PDB entry 6UU0 | X-ray diffraction, 3.90 A resolution | chains AAA and BBB of the 9 polymer chains in the assembly

[Chain AAA (and BBB)]
Name: DNA-directed RNA polymerase subunit alpha
Organism: Escherichia coli
Notes: EC 2.7.7.6; chain BBB of this document is another copy of the same molecule, construct and numbering; everything in this record applies to it too
UniProt: A0A377D9Q8 (A0A377D9Q8_ECOLX); numbering as in UniProt (aligned over 1-235)
Chain sequence (242 residues; numbered -6 to 235; the number before each row is that of its first residue; numbers below 1 keep their minus sign (Ala-6 is residue -6)):
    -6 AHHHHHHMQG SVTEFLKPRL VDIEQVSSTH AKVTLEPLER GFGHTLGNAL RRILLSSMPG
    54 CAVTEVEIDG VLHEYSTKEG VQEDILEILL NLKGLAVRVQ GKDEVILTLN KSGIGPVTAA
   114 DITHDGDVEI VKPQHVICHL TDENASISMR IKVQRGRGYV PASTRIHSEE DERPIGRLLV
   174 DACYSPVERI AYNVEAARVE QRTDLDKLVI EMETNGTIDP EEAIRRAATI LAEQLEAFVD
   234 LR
Disordered / not traced: -6 to 5 (chain BBB: -6 to 5, 234-235)
Sequence notes: expression tag (-6 to 0)

[Interface between chain AAA and chain BBB]
Residue-residue contacts - 60 pairs, chain AAA then chain BBB:
  Phe8(AAA) - Glu226(BBB)
  Leu9(AAA) - Gln227(BBB)
  Lys10(AAA) - Glu226(BBB)
  Lys10(AAA) - Gln227(BBB)
  Lys10(AAA) - Glu229(BBB)  salt bridge
  Pro11(AAA) - Gln227(BBB)
  Pro11(AAA) - Ala230(BBB)
  Arg12(AAA) - Ala230(BBB)
  Leu28(AAA) - Phe231(BBB)  hydrophobic
  Leu31(AAA) - Gln227(BBB)
  Glu32(AAA) - Arg150(BBB)  salt bridge
  Arg33(AAA) - Ser49(BBB)
  Gly34(AAA) - Arg45(BBB)  hydrogen bond (backbone-side chain)
  Phe35(AAA) - Ser50(BBB)
  Phe35(AAA) - Ile223(BBB)  hydrophobic
  His37(AAA) - Arg45(BBB)
  Thr38(AAA) - Ala42(BBB)
  Thr38(AAA) - Arg45(BBB)  hydrogen bond
  Leu39(AAA) - Leu224(BBB)  hydrophobic
  Ala42(AAA) - Thr38(BBB)
  Arg45(AAA) - Gly34(BBB)  hydrogen bond (side chain-backbone)
  Arg45(AAA) - His37(BBB)
  Arg45(AAA) - Thr38(BBB)  hydrogen bond
  Ile46(AAA) - Phe35(BBB)  hydrophobic
  Ser49(AAA) - Arg33(BBB)
  Ser50(AAA) - Phe35(BBB)
  Arg150(AAA) - Thr6(BBB)
  Arg150(AAA) - Glu7(BBB)
  Arg150(AAA) - Glu32(BBB)  salt bridge
  Arg218(AAA) - Phe231(BBB)
  Arg218(AAA) - Val232(BBB)
  Arg218(AAA) - Asp233(BBB)
  Ala221(AAA) - Leu228(BBB)  hydrophobic
  Ala221(AAA) - Phe231(BBB)  hydrophobic
  Ala221(AAA) - Asp233(BBB)
  Thr222(AAA) - Asp233(BBB)  hydrogen bond (side chain-backbone)
  Leu224(AAA) - Leu39(BBB)  hydrophobic
  Leu224(AAA) - Leu228(BBB)  hydrophobic
  Ala225(AAA) - Leu228(BBB)  hydrophobic
  Glu226(AAA) - Phe8(BBB)
  Glu226(AAA) - Lys10(BBB)
  Gln227(AAA) - Leu9(BBB)
  Gln227(AAA) - Pro11(BBB)
  Gln227(AAA) - Leu39(BBB)
  Leu228(AAA) - Ala221(BBB)
  Leu228(AAA) - Leu224(BBB)  hydrophobic
  Leu228(AAA) - Ala225(BBB)
  Leu228(AAA) - Leu228(BBB)  hydrophobic
  Ala230(AAA) - Pro11(BBB)
  Phe231(AAA) - Pro11(BBB)  hydrophobic
  Phe231(AAA) - Leu28(BBB)  hydrophobic
  Phe231(AAA) - Leu39(BBB)  hydrophobic
  Val232(AAA) - Arg218(BBB)
  Val232(AAA) - Ala221(BBB)  hydrophobic
  Val232(AAA) - Thr222(BBB)
  Leu234(AAA) - Arg12(BBB)
  Leu234(AAA) - Leu13(BBB)
  Arg235(AAA) - Leu13(BBB)
  Arg235(AAA) - Glu214(BBB)  salt bridge
  Arg235(AAA) - Arg218(BBB)  hydrogen bond (backbone-side chain)
Interface residues without a listed pair, chain AAA (37 interface residues in all): Thr6, Glu7, Ile217, Ile223
Interface residues without a listed pair, chain BBB (41 interface residues in all): Leu31, Ile46, Pro52, Gly151, Tyr152

[In short]
The interface between chain AAA and chain BBB involves 37 residues on one side and 41 on the other, with 6
hydrogen bonds and 4 salt bridges. Polar contacts include Lys10(AAA)-Glu229(BBB), Glu32(AAA)-Arg150(BBB) and
Arg235(AAA)-Glu214(BBB).
Chain AAA and chain BBB are both DNA-directed RNA polymerase subunit alpha (Escherichia coli); the structure,
E. coli sigma-S transcription initiation complex with a 3-nt RNA and a mismatching GTP ("Fresh" crystal ...,
was determined by X-ray diffraction (same publication as 6UTV, 6UTW, 6UTX, 6UTY, 6UTZ, 6UU1 and 11 further
entries).
